Entry 7KRO (electron microscopy, 3.60 A resolution); this record covers chains B and T of the 8 polymer chains in the assembly.

[Chain B]
Protein: Non-structural protein 8
Source organism: Severe acute respiratory syndrome coronavirus 2
Reference sequence: P0DTD1 (R1AB_SARS2); residues 1-198 here correspond to UniProt positions 3943-4140 (UniProt number = residue number + 3942)
Amino-acid sequence (199 residues; numbered 0 to 198; the number before each row is that of its first residue; numbering starts at 0):
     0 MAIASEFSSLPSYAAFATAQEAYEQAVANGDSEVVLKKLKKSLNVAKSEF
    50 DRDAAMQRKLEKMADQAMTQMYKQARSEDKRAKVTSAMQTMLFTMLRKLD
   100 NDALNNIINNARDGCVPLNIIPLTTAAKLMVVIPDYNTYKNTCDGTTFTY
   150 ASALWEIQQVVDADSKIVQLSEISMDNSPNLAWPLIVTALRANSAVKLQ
Not modelled in the structure: 0-5, 192-198
Sequence notes: initiating methionine (0)
UniProt features mapped onto this chain:
  - site: Gln-198 (Cleavage)

[Chain T]
Molecule: 55-nt RNA strand
Sequence (55 nucleotides; each row starts with the number of its first residue):
     1 CUAUCCCCAUGUGAUUUUAAUAGCUUCUUAGGAGAAUGACGUAGCAUGCU
    51 ACGCG
Not modelled in the structure: 1-5, 13-17, 54-55

[Chain B / chain T interface]
Contacting residue pairs - 4 pairs, chain B then chain T:
  Lys-40(B) / G41(T)  hydrogen bond to the phosphate
  Lys-40(B) / U42(T)  salt bridge to the phosphate
  Asn-43(B) / C40(T)  hydrogen bond to the phosphate
  Asn-43(B) / G41(T)  hydrogen bond to the phosphate
Interface residues without a listed pair, chain B (5 interface residues in all): Val-44, Ser-47, Lys-61
Interface residues without a listed pair, chain T (4 interface residues in all): A30

[Summary]
5 residues of chain B face 4 of chain T across their interface, with 3 hydrogen bonds and 1 salt bridge. Polar
contacts include Lys-40(B)/G41(T), Asn-43(B)/C40(T) and Asn-43(B)/G41(T).
Chain B is Non-structural protein 8 (Severe acute respiratory syndrome coronavirus 2) and chain T is a 55-nt
RNA strand; the structure, Structure of SARS-CoV-2 backtracked complex complex bound to nsp13 helicase -
nsp13(2)-BTC, was determined by electron microscopy, deposited together with 7KRN and 7KRP.
